Entry 5MW4 (X-ray diffraction, 2.19 A resolution); this record covers chain A.

== Chain A ==
Molecule: Histone-lysine N-methyltransferase, H3 lysine-79 specific
From: Homo sapiens
Notes: EC 2.1.1.43
UniProtKB: Q8TEK3 (DOT1L_HUMAN); numbering as in UniProt (aligned over 2-332)
Sequence (334 residues; numbered 0 to 333; the number before each row is that of its first residue; numbering starts at 0):
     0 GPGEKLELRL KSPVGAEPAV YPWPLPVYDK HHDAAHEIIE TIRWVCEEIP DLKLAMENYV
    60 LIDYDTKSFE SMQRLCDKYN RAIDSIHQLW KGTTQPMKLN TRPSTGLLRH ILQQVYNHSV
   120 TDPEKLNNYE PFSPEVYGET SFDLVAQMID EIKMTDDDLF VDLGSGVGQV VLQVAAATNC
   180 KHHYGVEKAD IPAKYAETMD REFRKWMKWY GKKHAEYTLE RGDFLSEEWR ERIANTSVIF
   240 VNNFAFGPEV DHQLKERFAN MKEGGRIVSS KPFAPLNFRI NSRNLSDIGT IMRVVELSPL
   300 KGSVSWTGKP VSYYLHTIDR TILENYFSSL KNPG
Not modelled in the structure: 0-4, 92-98, 125-136, 301-303, 332-333
Sequence notes: expression tag (0-1, 333)
Swiss-Prot annotation at these positions:
  - binding site (S-adenosyl-L-methionine): Y136 to T139, F159 to Q168, E186, D222, F223
  - modified residue: S297 (Phosphoserine)
  - natural variant: C45 (C45G: Found in a patient with developmental delay and intellectual disability; uncertain significance), T100 (T100M: Found in a patient with developmental delay and intellectual disability), E123 (E123K: Found in patients with developmental delay and intellectual disability), E129 (E129K: Found in a patient with developmental delay and intellectual disability)
  - mutagenesis: G163 to G165 (Abolishes methyltransferase activity), N241 (N241A/D: Loss of activity), Y312 (Y312A: Loss of activity; Y312F: No effect)
Ligand contacts: 5JU (N~2~-{[2-chloro-3-(2-methylpyridin-3-yl)-1-benzothiophen-5-yl]carbamoyl}-N-(3-{methyl[(3R)-1-(5H-pyrrolo[2,3-d]pyrimidin-4-yl)piperidin-3-yl]amino}propyl)glycinamide): S140, L143, V144, M147, D161, G163, S164, G165, Q168, V169, V185, E186, K187, A188, P191, G221, D222, F223, L224, F239, V240, N241, F245, V249, V267, S268, S269, V310, S311, Y312
Reported in the primary citation:
  - binding site for 5JU: S140

== In short ==
Chain A binds compound 5JU. From UniProt: 17 S-adenosyl-L-methionine-binding residues and 5 mutagenesis sites.
From the paper: a binding site for 5JU at S140.
Chain A is Histone-lysine N-methyltransferase, H3 lysine-79 specific (Homo sapiens); the structure, Crystal
structure of Dot1L in complex with inhibitor CPD7
[N-(3-(((R)-1-(7H-pyrrolo[2,3-d]pyrimidin-4-yl)piperidin-3-yl)(methyl)amino)propyl)-2-(3-(2-chloro-3-(2-methylpyridin-3-yl)benzo[b]thiophen-5-yl)ureido)acetamide],
was determined by X-ray diffraction (same publication as 5MVS and 5MW3).
